6NIN - chains E and F of the 6 polymer chains in the assembly; structure by X-ray diffraction, 3.60 A resolution.

# Chain E
Molecule: Cytochrome b
From: Rhodobacter sphaeroides (strain ATCC 17023 / 2.4.1 / NCIB 8253 / DSM 158)
UniProtKB: A0A344Q9J3 (A0A344Q9J3_RHOS4); residues 1-445 here = UniProt positions 1-445
Amino-acid sequence (445 residues; row label = number of the first residue in the row):
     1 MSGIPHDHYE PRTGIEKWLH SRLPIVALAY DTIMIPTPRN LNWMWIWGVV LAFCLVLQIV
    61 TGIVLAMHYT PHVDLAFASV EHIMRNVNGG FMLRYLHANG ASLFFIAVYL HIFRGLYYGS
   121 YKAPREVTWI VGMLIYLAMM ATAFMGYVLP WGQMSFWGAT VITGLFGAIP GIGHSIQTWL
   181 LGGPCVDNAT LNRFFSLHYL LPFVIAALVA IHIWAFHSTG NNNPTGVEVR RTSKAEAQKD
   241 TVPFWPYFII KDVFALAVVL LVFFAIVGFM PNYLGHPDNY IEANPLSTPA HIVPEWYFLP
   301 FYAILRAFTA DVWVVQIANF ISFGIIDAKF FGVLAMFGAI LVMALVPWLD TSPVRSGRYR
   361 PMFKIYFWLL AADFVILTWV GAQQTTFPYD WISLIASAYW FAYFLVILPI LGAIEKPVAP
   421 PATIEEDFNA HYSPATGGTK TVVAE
Unresolved in the structure: 1-2, 431-445
Construct notes: engineered mutation Cys-185 (Ala in A0A344Q9J3)
Ion coordination: heme Fe site 1: His-97, His-198; heme Fe site 2: His-111, His-212
Ligand contacts:
  - 6PE (1,2-dihexanoyl-sn-glycero-3-phosphoethanolamine): Met-44, Leu-110, Phe-113, Arg-114, Tyr-117, Tyr-118, Arg-358, Phe-367, Trp-368
  - heme (HEM), molecule 1: Trp-45, Trp-47, Gly-48, Val-49, Leu-51, Ala-52, Phe-104, Val-108, His-111, Ile-112, Arg-114, Ser-120, Arg-125, Thr-128, Trp-129, Gly-132, Met-133, Ile-135, Tyr-136, Met-139, Ile-205, Val-209, His-212, Phe-216, Thr-219, Gly-220, Asn-221, Asn-222
  - heme (HEM), molecule 2: Leu-55, Gln-58, Ile-59, Gly-62, Ile-63, Leu-65, Ala-66, Tyr-69, Val-80, Arg-94, His-97, Ala-98, Ala-101, Phe-104, Thr-142, Ala-143, Gly-146, Tyr-147, Leu-149, Pro-150, Phe-195, His-198, Tyr-199, Pro-202, Ile-205, Asn-279, Tyr-297
  - stigmatellin a (SMA): Leu-137, Met-140, Ala-141, Phe-144, Met-145, Tyr-147, Met-154, Gly-158, Val-161, Ile-162, Leu-165, Phe-166, Leu-180, Phe-194, Leu-197, Ile-292, Val-293, Pro-294, Glu-295, Phe-298, Phe-301, Tyr-302, Leu-305, Met-336, Phe-337, Ile-340

# Chain F
Molecule: Cytochrome c1
From: Rhodobacter sphaeroides (strain ATCC 17023 / 2.4.1 / NCIB 8253 / DSM 158)
UniProtKB: A0A344Q9J2 (A0A344Q9J2_RHOS4); residues 1-263 here correspond to UniProt positions 23-285 (UniProt number = residue number + 22)
Amino-acid sequence (272 residues; each row starts with the number of its first residue):
     1 AGGGHVEDVP FSFEGPFGTF DQHQLQRGLQ VYTEVCAACH GMKFVPIRSL SEPGGPELPE
    61 DQVRAYATQF TVTDEETGED REGKPTDHFP HSALENAPDL SLMAKARAGF HGPMGTGISQ
   121 LFNGIGGPEY IYSVLTGFPE EPPKCAEGHE PDGFYYNRAF QNGSVPDTCK DANGVKTTAG
   181 SWIAMPPPLM DDLVEYADGH DASVHAMAED VSAFLMWAAE PKLMARKQAG FTAVMFLTVL
   241 SVLLYLTNKR LWAGVKGKKK TNVGTGHHHH HH
Unresolved in the structure: 257-272
Disulfides: Cys-145/Cys-169
Covalent attachments: heme c (HEC) linked to Cys-36, Cys-39
Construct notes: expression tag (264-272)
Ion coordination: Sr2+: Asp-8, Val-9, Glu-14, Glu-129; heme c Fe: His-40, Met-185
Ligand contacts: heme c (HEC): Val-31, Val-35, His-40, Leu-94, Asn-96, Ala-97, Pro-98, Leu-100, Met-103, Arg-107, Tyr-130, Ile-131, Leu-135, Phe-160, Ile-183, Ala-184, Met-185, Pro-186, Pro-188, Leu-189, Val-211, Leu-215

# Chain E / chain F interface
Contacting residue pairs (81):
  Arg-39(E) with Trp-252(F); Val-255(F)
  Phe-77(E) with Phe-44(F), hydrophobic; Leu-102(F), hydrophobic
  Ala-78(E) with Phe-44(F), hydrophobic
  Glu-81(E) with Leu-102(F)
  Met-84(E) with Lys-222(F)
  Arg-85(E) with Phe-44(F), hydrogen bond (side chain-backbone); Val-45(F); Ser-101(F); Leu-102(F); Ala-218(F), hydrogen bond (side chain-backbone); Pro-221(F); Lys-222(F)
  Asn-86(E) with Arg-48(F), hydrogen bond
  Phe-91(E) with Lys-222(F); Ala-225(F), hydrophobic; Arg-226(F)
  Met-92(E) with Arg-226(F); Ala-229(F), hydrophobic
  Tyr-95(E) with Lys-105(F), hydrogen bond; Glu-220(F), hydrogen bond; Arg-226(F)
  Val-242(E) with Trp-252(F), hydrophobic; Val-255(F), hydrophobic
  Pro-246(E) with Leu-251(F), hydrophobic
  Tyr-247(E) with Asn-248(F); Leu-251(F), hydrophobic; Trp-252(F), hydrogen bond (backbone-side chain); Val-255(F), hydrophobic
  Phe-248(E) with Trp-252(F), hydrophobic
  Ile-250(E) with Asn-248(F); Leu-251(F), hydrophobic
  Lys-251(E) with Asn-248(F), hydrogen bond (backbone-side chain)
  Val-253(E) with Leu-244(F), hydrophobic
  Phe-254(E) with Ser-241(F); Leu-244(F), hydrophobic; Tyr-245(F), hydrophobic
  Ala-257(E) with Ser-241(F), hydrogen bond (backbone-side chain); Leu-244(F), hydrophobic
  Val-258(E) with Ser-241(F)
  Leu-260(E) with Leu-237(F)
  Leu-261(E) with Val-234(F); Leu-237(F), hydrophobic; Thr-238(F)
  Phe-264(E) with Ala-233(F), hydrophobic; Leu-237(F), hydrophobic
  Val-267(E) with Arg-226(F)
  Gly-268(E) with Arg-226(F), hydrogen bond (backbone-side chain); Lys-227(F)
  Phe-269(E) with Pro-16(F), hydrophobic; Lys-227(F); Gly-230(F); Phe-231(F)
  Met-270(E) with Leu-121(F), hydrophobic
  Pro-271(E) with Arg-226(F)
  Asn-272(E) with Lys-105(F); Ile-125(F)
  Tyr-273(E) with Gly-117(F), hydrogen bond (side chain-backbone); Gln-120(F); Leu-121(F)
  Pro-277(E) with Lys-105(F); Ala-106(F)
  Tyr-280(E) with Leu-102(F); Lys-105(F); Ala-106(F), hydrophobic
  Ile-281(E) with Ala-106(F), hydrophobic; Arg-107(F)
  Glu-282(E) with Lys-43(F), salt bridge; Phe-44(F)
  His-291(E) with Ala-1(F); Gly-2(F), hydrogen bond (side chain-backbone)
  Trp-379(E) with Met-114(F), hydrogen bond (side chain-backbone); Gly-115(F), hydrogen bond (side chain-backbone)
  Gln-383(E) with Met-114(F); Gly-115(F)
  Gln-384(E) with Ala-1(F)
  Phe-428(E) with Trp-252(F), hydrophobic; Val-255(F); Lys-256(F), hydrogen bond (backbone-side chain)
  Asn-429(E) with Lys-256(F), hydrogen bond (backbone-side chain)
Interface residues without a listed pair, chain E (45 interface residues in all): Trp-43, Ala-265, Asp-278, Ala-290, Ala-430
Interface residues without a listed pair, chain F (47 interface residues in all): Pro-46, Ala-108, Thr-116, Ile-118, Asn-162, Ala-219, Thr-247

# Overview
Chain E and chain F form an interface of 45 and 47 residues respectively, with 15 hydrogen bonds and 1 salt
bridge. Among the polar pairs are Glu-282(E)/Lys-43(F), Arg-85(E)/Phe-44(F) and Arg-85(E)/Ala-218(F). Chain E
binds heme, stigmatellin a and compound 6PE.
Here chain E is Cytochrome b and chain F is Cytochrome c1, both from Rhodobacter sphaeroides (strain ATCC
17023 / 2.4.1 / NCIB 8253 / DSM 158). Entry 6NIN (Rhodobacter sphaeroides bc1 with STIGMATELLIN A) was
determined by X-ray diffraction together with 6NHH from the same study.
